5CI4 - chain A; structure by X-ray diffraction, 2.05 A resolution.

Chain A:
Molecule: Ribonucleoside-diphosphate reductase 1, beta subunit, ferritin-like protein
Organism: Escherichia coli 1303
Notes: EC 1.17.4.1
UniProt: A0A0E1LZC3 (A0A0E1LZC3_ECOLX); residues 1-375 here correspond to UniProt positions 2-376 (UniProt number = residue number + 1)
Amino-acid sequence (375 residues; numbered 1 to 375; the number before each row is that of its first residue):
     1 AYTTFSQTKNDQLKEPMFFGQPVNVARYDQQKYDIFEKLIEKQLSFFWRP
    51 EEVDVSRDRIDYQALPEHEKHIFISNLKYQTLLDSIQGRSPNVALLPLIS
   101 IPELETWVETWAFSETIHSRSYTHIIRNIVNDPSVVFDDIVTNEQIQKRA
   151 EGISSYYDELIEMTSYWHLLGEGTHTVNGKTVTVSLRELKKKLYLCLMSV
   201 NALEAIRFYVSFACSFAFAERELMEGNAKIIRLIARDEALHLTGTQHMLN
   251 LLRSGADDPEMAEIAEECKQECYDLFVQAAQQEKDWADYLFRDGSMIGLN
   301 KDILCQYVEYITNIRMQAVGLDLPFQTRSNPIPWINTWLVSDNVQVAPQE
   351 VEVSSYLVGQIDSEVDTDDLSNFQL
Unresolved in the structure: 350-375
Ion coordination: mu-oxo-diiron Fe: Asp-84, Glu-115, His-118, Glu-204, Glu-238, His-241
Ligand contacts: mu-oxo-diiron (FEO): Asp-84, Trp-111, Glu-115, His-118, Glu-204, Phe-208, Ile-234, Glu-238, His-241
From the paper describing this entry:
  - mu-oxo-diiron coordination: Asp-84
  - contacts within the chain: Leu-77/Tyr-122 (hydrophobic contact), Gln-80/Tyr-122, Tyr-122/Ile-125 (hydrophobic contact), Tyr-122/Ile-231 (hydrophobic contact), Tyr-122/Ile-234 (hydrophobic contact)
  - binding site for mu-oxo-diiron: Tyr-122

Summary:
Bound to chain A: mu-oxo-diiron. Asp-84, Glu-115, His-118, Glu-204, Glu-238 and His-241 form the mu-oxo-diiron
Fe site. From the paper: a binding site for mu-oxo-diiron at Tyr-122; mu-oxo-diiron coordination by Asp-84.
Chain A is Ribonucleoside-diphosphate reductase 1, beta subunit, ferritin-like protein (Escherichia coli
1303); the structure, Ribonucleotide reductase beta subunit, was determined by X-ray diffraction, deposited
together with 5CI3, 5CI0, 5CI1 and 5CI2.
